PDB entry 6Q45 | X-ray diffraction, 3.60 A resolution | chains G and H of the 8 polymer chains in the assembly

== Chain G ==
Molecule: ATP synthase gamma chain
Source organism: Fusobacterium nucleatum subsp. nucleatum ATCC 25586
UniProt: Q8RGE1 (ATPG_FUSNN); residues 1-282 here = UniProt positions 1-282
Amino-acid sequence (282 residues; numbered 1 to 282; the number before each row is that of its first residue):
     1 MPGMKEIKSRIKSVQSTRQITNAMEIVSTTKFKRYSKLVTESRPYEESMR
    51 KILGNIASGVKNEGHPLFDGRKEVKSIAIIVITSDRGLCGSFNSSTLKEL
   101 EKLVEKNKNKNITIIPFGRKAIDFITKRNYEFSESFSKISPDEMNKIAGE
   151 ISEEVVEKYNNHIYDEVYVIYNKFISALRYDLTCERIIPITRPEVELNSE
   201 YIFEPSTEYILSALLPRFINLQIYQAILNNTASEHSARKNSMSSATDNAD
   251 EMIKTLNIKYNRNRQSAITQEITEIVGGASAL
Not modelled in the structure: 1

== Chain H ==
Molecule: ATP synthase epsilon chain
Source organism: Fusobacterium nucleatum subsp. nucleatum ATCC 25586
UniProt: Q8RGE3 (ATPE_FUSNN); residue numbers follow UniProt; this construct covers 1-134
Amino-acid sequence (134 residues; each row starts with the number of its first residue):
     1 MPSFDVSVVTQVKKILEQEAGYLRLRTSEGDIGILPNHAPFVAELSMGKM
    51 EIESPNKDRRDIYFLSGGFLEISDNQATVIADEVFPIEKIDVESEQALVE
   101 NLKKELEKVSTEEEKRKLQKKIKISLAKIDAKNN

== Interface between chain G and chain H ==
Residue-residue contacts - 40 pairs, chain G then chain H:
  E41(G) - V12(H)
  E41(G) - K13(H)
  S42(G) - Q11(H)
  S42(G) - V12(H)
  P44(G) - V9(H)
  Y45(G) - V9(H)
  Y45(G) - T10(H)
  Y45(G) - Q11(H)
  Y45(G) - I80(H)  hydrophobic
  Y45(G) - A81(H)
  S48(G) - T78(H)
  S48(G) - I80(H)
  K51(G) - S73(H)  hydrogen bond
  I52(G) - I80(H)  hydrophobic
  M144(G) - V12(H)  hydrophobic
  K146(G) - Q11(H)
  K146(G) - D82(H)
  E153(G) - K117(H)  salt bridge
  E200(G) - P40(H)
  Y201(G) - V42(H)  hydrophobic
  Y201(G) - E71(H)  hydrogen bond
  Y201(G) - I72(H)
  I202(G) - P40(H)
  I202(G) - F41(H)
  I202(G) - V42(H)  hydrogen bond (backbone-backbone)
  F203(G) - V42(H)
  E204(G) - T27(H)
  E204(G) - E29(H)
  E204(G) - V42(H)
  E204(G) - A43(H)
  Y209(G) - E44(H)
  A213(G) - E44(H)
  A213(G) - F69(H)
  L214(G) - F69(H)
  R217(G) - Q11(H)  hydrogen bond (backbone-side chain)
  R217(G) - D82(H)
  N220(G) - Q11(H)  hydrogen bond
  L221(G) - Q11(H)
  Y224(G) - Q11(H)
  Y224(G) - V12(H)
Other interface residues (no listed pair), chain G (25 interface residues in all): L38, M49, I210
Other interface residues (no listed pair), chain H (23 interface residues in all): K14, E83

== Overview ==
Chain G and chain H form an interface of 25 and 23 residues respectively; the contacts include 5 hydrogen
bonds and 1 salt bridge. Among the polar pairs are E153(G)-K117(H), K51(G)-S73(H) and Y201(G)-E71(H).
Chain G is ATP synthase gamma chain and chain H is ATP synthase epsilon chain, both from Fusobacterium
nucleatum subsp. nucleatum ATCC 25586; the structure, F1-ATPase from Fusobacterium nucleatum, was determined
by X-ray diffraction.
